Entry 6J2F (X-ray diffraction, 1.90 A resolution); this record covers chains A and C of the 3 polymer chains in the assembly.

[Chain A]
Protein: Ptal-N*01:01
From: Pteropus alecto
Reference sequence: A0A125R585 (A0A125R585_PTEAL); residues 1-277 here correspond to UniProt positions 25-301 (UniProt number = residue number + 24)
Amino-acid sequence (277 residues; each row starts with the number of its first residue):
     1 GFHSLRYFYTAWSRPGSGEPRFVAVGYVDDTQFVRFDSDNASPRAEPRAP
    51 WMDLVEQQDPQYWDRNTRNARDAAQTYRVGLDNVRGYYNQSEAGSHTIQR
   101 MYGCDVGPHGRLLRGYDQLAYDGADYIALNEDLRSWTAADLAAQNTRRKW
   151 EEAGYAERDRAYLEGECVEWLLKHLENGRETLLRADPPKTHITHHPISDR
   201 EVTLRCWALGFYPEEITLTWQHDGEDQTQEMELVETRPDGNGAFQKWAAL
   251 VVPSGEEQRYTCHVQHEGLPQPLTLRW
Cystine bridges: Cys104-Cys167, Cys206-Cys262
Reported in the primary citation:
  - contacts within the chain: Asp59-Arg65 (hydrogen bond)
  - specificity-determining residues: Tyr9, Ala45, Gly80, Leu119, Lys149

[Chain C]
Protein: HeV2
Amino-acid sequence (9 residues; row label = number of the first residue in the row):
     1 DYINTNVLP
Reported in the primary citation:
  - mutagenesis - D1A, Y2A, P9A: abolished binding to Ptal-N*01:01 (chain A)
  - mutagenesis - N6A: unchanged binding to Ptal-N*01:01 (chain A)
  - mutagenesis - Y2A, P9A: abolished stability in response to Ptal-N01:01
  - mutagenesis - N6A: unchanged stability

[How chain A and chain C interact]
Residue-residue contacts - 47 pairs, chain A then chain C:
  Tyr7(A) with Asp1(C); Tyr2(C), hydrogen bond (side chain-backbone)
  Tyr9(A) with Tyr2(C); Asn6(C)
  Ala24(A) with Tyr2(C), hydrogen bond (backbone-side chain)
  Val34(A) with Tyr2(C)
  Arg35(A) with Tyr2(C)
  Phe36(A) with Tyr2(C), hydrogen bond (backbone-side chain)
  Tyr62(A) with Asp1(C)
  Arg65(A) with Asp1(C), salt bridge
  Asn66(A) with Asp1(C), hydrogen bond; Tyr2(C), hydrogen bond (side chain-backbone)
  Asn69(A) with Tyr2(C), hydrogen bond (side chain-backbone); Ile3(C); Asn4(C); Asn6(C)
  Ala70(A) with Tyr2(C), hydrophobic
  Asp72(A) with Asn6(C), hydrogen bond
  Ala73(A) with Asn6(C)
  Thr76(A) with Asn6(C); Val7(C); Leu8(C)
  Tyr77(A) with Asn6(C)
  Val79(A) with Leu8(C), hydrophobic
  Gly80(A) with Pro9(C)
  Asn83(A) with Leu8(C); Pro9(C), hydrogen bond (side chain-backbone)
  Val84(A) with Pro9(C), hydrophobic
  Tyr87(A) with Pro9(C), hydrogen bond (side chain-backbone)
  Arg100(A) with Ile3(C); Asn6(C), hydrogen bond
  Tyr102(A) with Tyr2(C); Ile3(C), hydrogen bond (side chain-backbone)
  Thr146(A) with Pro9(C), hydrogen bond (side chain-backbone)
  Lys149(A) with Pro9(C), hydrogen bond (side chain-backbone)
  Trp150(A) with Val7(C); Leu8(C), hydrogen bond (side chain-backbone); Pro9(C)
  Tyr155(A) with Ile3(C); Thr5(C), hydrogen bond (side chain-backbone); Asn6(C); Val7(C), hydrophobic
  Arg158(A) with Thr5(C)
  Asp159(A) with Ile3(C)
  Tyr162(A) with Asp1(C), hydrogen bond (side chain-backbone); Ile3(C), hydrophobic
  Trp170(A) with Asp1(C)
Also at the interface, not in a pair above, chain A (34 interface residues in all): Val25, Ala45, Ile98, Ala153
The authors on this interface:
  - residue pairs: Arg65(A)-Asp1(C) (hydrogen bond)

[In short]
The interface between chain A and chain C involves 34 residues on one side and 9 on the other, with 16
hydrogen bonds and 1 salt bridge. Polar contacts include Arg65(A)-Asp1(C), Tyr7(A)-Tyr2(C) and
Ala24(A)-Tyr2(C). The paper describes a hydrogen bond between Arg65(A) and Asp1(C). The paper reports that
D1A, Y2A and P9A of chain C abolish binding to Ptal-N*01:01 (chain A); specificity determinants Tyr9(A),
Ala45(A) and Gly80(A) among others.
Here chain A is Ptal-N*01:01 (Pteropus alecto) and chain C is HeV2. Entry 6J2F (Crystal structure of bat
(Pteropus Alecto) MHC class I Ptal-N*01:01 in complex with Hendra virus-derived peptide ...) was determined by
X-ray diffraction (same publication as 6J2D, 6J2E, 6J2G, 6J2H, 6J2I, 6J2J and 6K7T).
